7KPJ - chains B and A of the 3 polymer chains in the assembly; structure by X-ray diffraction, 2.10 A resolution.

[Chain B]
Molecule: 338E6 Fab light chain kappa
Source organism: Mus musculus
Notes: antibody fragment or engineered binder
Chain sequence (214 residues; numbered 1 to 214; the number before each row is that of its first residue):
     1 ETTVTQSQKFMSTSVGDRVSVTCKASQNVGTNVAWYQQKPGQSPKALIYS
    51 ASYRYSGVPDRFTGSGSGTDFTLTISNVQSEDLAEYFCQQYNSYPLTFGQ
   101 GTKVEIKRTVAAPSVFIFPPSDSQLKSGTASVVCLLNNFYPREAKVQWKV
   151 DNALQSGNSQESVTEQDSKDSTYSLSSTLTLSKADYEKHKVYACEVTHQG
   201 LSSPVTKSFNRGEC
Not modelled in the structure: 214
Disulfides: Cys-23/Cys-88, Cys-134/Cys-194

[Chain A]
Molecule: 338E6 Fab heavy chain
Source organism: Mus musculus
Notes: antibody fragment or engineered binder
Chain sequence (224 residues; numbered 1 to 224; the number before each row is that of its first residue):
     1 EVKLEESGGDLVKPGGSLKLSCAASGFTFSSYGMSWVRQTPDKRLEWVAT
    51 ISSGGSYTYYPDSVKGRFTISRDNAKNTLYLQMSSLKSEDTAMYYCARRG
   101 FYFDYWGQGTTLTVSSASTKGPSVFPLAPSSKSTSGGTAALGCLVKDYFP
   151 EPVTVSWNSGALTSGVHTFPAVLQSSGLYSLSSVVTVPSSSLGTQTYICN
   201 VNHKPSNTKVDKKVEPKSCDKTHT
Not modelled in the structure: 130-136, 218-224
Disulfides: Cys-22/Cys-96, Cys-143/Cys-199

[How chain B and chain A interact]
Contacting residue pairs - 65 pairs, chain B then chain A:
  Ala-34(B) / Tyr-102(A)  hydrophobic
  Tyr-36(B) / Tyr-102(A)
  Tyr-36(B) / Phe-103(A)  hydrogen bond (side chain-backbone)
  Tyr-36(B) / Trp-106(A)
  Gln-38(B) / Gln-39(A)  hydrogen bond
  Gln-38(B) / Tyr-95(A)
  Ser-43(B) / Tyr-95(A)
  Ser-43(B) / Gly-107(A)  hydrogen bond (side chain-backbone)
  Ser-43(B) / Gln-108(A)
  Pro-44(B) / Tyr-95(A)
  Pro-44(B) / Trp-106(A)
  Ala-46(B) / Phe-103(A)
  Ala-46(B) / Asp-104(A)
  Tyr-49(B) / Tyr-102(A)
  Tyr-55(B) / Tyr-102(A)
  Tyr-55(B) / Asp-104(A)
  Phe-87(B) / Lys-43(A)
  Phe-87(B) / Leu-45(A)  hydrophobic
  Gln-89(B) / Phe-101(A)  hydrogen bond (side chain-backbone)
  Gln-89(B) / Tyr-102(A)
  Gln-89(B) / Phe-103(A)
  Tyr-91(B) / Phe-101(A)
  Tyr-91(B) / Tyr-102(A)
  Tyr-94(B) / Trp-47(A)  hydrophobic
  Tyr-94(B) / Thr-50(A)
  Tyr-94(B) / Tyr-59(A)  hydrophobic
  Tyr-94(B) / Gly-100(A)  hydrogen bond (side chain-backbone)
  Tyr-94(B) / Phe-101(A)
  Pro-95(B) / Trp-47(A)  hydrophobic
  Leu-96(B) / Trp-47(A)
  Leu-96(B) / Gly-100(A)
  Leu-96(B) / Phe-101(A)
  Leu-96(B) / Phe-103(A)  hydrophobic
  Phe-98(B) / Leu-45(A)
  Phe-98(B) / Phe-103(A)  hydrophobic
  Phe-116(B) / Ala-140(A)  hydrophobic
  Phe-118(B) / Leu-127(A)  hydrophobic
  Phe-118(B) / Ala-128(A)
  Phe-118(B) / Ala-140(A)
  Ser-121(B) / Phe-125(A)
  Ser-121(B) / Pro-126(A)
  Ser-123(B) / Phe-125(A)
  Gln-124(B) / Phe-125(A)
  Gln-124(B) / Lys-146(A)
  Ser-131(B) / Leu-144(A)
  Ser-131(B) / Lys-146(A)
  Val-133(B) / Leu-127(A)  hydrophobic
  Leu-135(B) / Phe-169(A)  hydrophobic
  Leu-135(B) / Val-184(A)  hydrophobic
  Asn-137(B) / His-167(A)  hydrogen bond
  Asn-138(B) / His-167(A)
  Gln-160(B) / Val-172(A)
  Gln-160(B) / Leu-173(A)  hydrogen bond (side chain-backbone)
  Gln-160(B) / Gln-174(A)
  Glu-161(B) / Val-172(A)
  Ser-162(B) / Phe-169(A)
  Ser-162(B) / Pro-170(A)  hydrogen bond (side chain-backbone)
  Ser-162(B) / Val-172(A)
  Val-163(B) / Pro-170(A)
  Thr-164(B) / Phe-169(A)
  Ser-174(B) / His-167(A)
  Ser-174(B) / Phe-169(A)
  Leu-175(B) / Phe-169(A)
  Ser-176(B) / Phe-169(A)
  Ser-176(B) / Ser-182(A)  hydrogen bond
Other interface residues (no listed pair), chain B (39 interface residues in all): Gln-42, Glu-85, Gln-100, Ser-127, Asp-167, Thr-180
Other interface residues (no listed pair), chain A (36 interface residues in all): Val-37, Arg-44, Glu-46, Pro-61, Leu-141, Thr-168

[Summary]
The interface between chain B and chain A involves 39 residues on one side and 36 on the other; the contacts
include 9 hydrogen bonds. Among the polar pairs are Tyr-36(B)/Phe-103(A), Gln-38(B)/Gln-39(A) and
Ser-43(B)/Gly-107(A).
Chain B is 338E6 Fab light chain kappa and chain A is 338E6 Fab heavy chain, both from Mus musculus; the
structure, Crystal structure of Ruminococcus gnavus immunoglobulin binding protein in complex with 338E6 Fab,
was determined by X-ray diffraction.
